PDB entry 6ZQY | X-ray diffraction, 1.85 A resolution | chain A

Chain A:
Molecule: Fibrinogen C domain-containing protein 1
From: Homo sapiens
Notes: fragment: fibrinogen-like recognition domain
UniProt: Q8N539 (FBCD1_HUMAN); numbering as in UniProt (aligned over 236-461)
Chain sequence (226 residues; row label = number of the first residue in the row):
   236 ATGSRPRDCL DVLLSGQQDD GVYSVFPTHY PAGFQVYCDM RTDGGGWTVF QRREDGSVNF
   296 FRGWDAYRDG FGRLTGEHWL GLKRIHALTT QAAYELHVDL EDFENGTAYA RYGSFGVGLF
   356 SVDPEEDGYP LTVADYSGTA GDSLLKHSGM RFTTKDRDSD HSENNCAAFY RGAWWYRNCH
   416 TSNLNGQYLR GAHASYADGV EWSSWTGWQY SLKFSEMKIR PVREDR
Not modelled in the structure: 236-238, 458-461
Curated features (UniProtKB/Swiss-Prot):
  - binding site (Ca(2+)): Asp393, Asp395
  - site (Implicated in ligand binding): Tyr405, His415, Tyr431, Ala432
  - glycosylation: Asn340 (N-linked (GlcNAc...) asparagine)
  - mutagenesis: Asp393 (D393N: Complete loss of binding to acetylated bovine serum albumin and reduced binding to chitin; when associated with A-395), Asp395 (D395A: Complete loss of binding to acetylated bovine serum albumin and reduced binding to chitin; when associated with N-395), Tyr405 (Y405S: Significantly reduced binding to acetylated bovine serum albumin and loss of binding to chitin; when associated with S-431), His415 (H415G: Complete loss of binding to acetylated bovine serum albumin and chitin), Tyr431 (Y431S: Significantly reduced binding to acetylated bovine serum albumin and loss of binding to chitin; when associated with S-405), Ala432 (A432V: Complete loss of binding to acetylated bovine serum albumin and chitin), Trp443 (W443S: Slight reduction in binding to acetylated bovine serum albumin and no effect on binding to chitin)
Disulfide bonds: Cys244-Cys273, Cys401-Cys414
Covalently attached groups: N-acetylglucosamine (NAG) linked to Asn340
Bound ions: Ca2+: Asp393, Asp395, Ser397, Asn399
Residues lining bound ligands: N-acetyl-beta-neuraminic acid (SLB): Tyr405, Asn413, Cys414, His415, Tyr431, Ala432, Trp443
What the authors report for this chain:
  - binding site for N-acetyl-beta-neuraminic acid: Tyr405, Cys414, His415, Tyr431
  - binding site for acetic acid: Cys414, His415, Tyr431
  - binding site for sulfate ion: Arg297, Gly298, Lys390, His396, Arg412
  - binding site for alpha-L-fucopyranose: His396, Glu398, Asn413
  - post-translational modification sites: Asn340
  - binding site for N-acetylglucosamine: Asn413
  - mutagenesis - K381L: abolished binding to AcBSA
  - mutagenesis - H396A: unchanged binding to GlcNAc ligand
  - mutagenesis - K381L: abolished binding to acetylated bovine serum albumin

Overview:
Chain A binds N-acetyl-beta-neuraminic acid. Covalently linked N-acetylglucosamine: at Asn340. Asp393, Asp395,
Ser397 and Asn399 coordinate Ca2+. UniProt lists Ca2+-binding residues Asp393 and Asp395 and 7 mutagenesis
sites. From the paper: a binding site for sulfate ion at Arg297, Gly298 and Lys390 among others; K381L
abolishes binding to AcBSA.
Chain A is Fibrinogen C domain-containing protein 1 (Homo sapiens); the structure, Crystal structure of
tetrameric fibrinogen-like recognition domain of FIBCD1 with Neu5Ac ligand bound, was determined by X-ray
diffraction (same publication as 6ZQR, 6ZQX, 6ZR0, 6ZR3 and 6ZR4).
